PDB entry 7TRJ | electron microscopy, 2.80 A resolution | chains D and F of the 10 polymer chains in the assembly

== Chain D ==
Molecule: Translation initiation factor eIF-2B subunit beta
From: Homo sapiens
Reference sequence: P49770 (EI2BB_HUMAN); numbering as in UniProt (aligned over 1-351)
Chain sequence (351 residues; each row starts with the number of its first residue):
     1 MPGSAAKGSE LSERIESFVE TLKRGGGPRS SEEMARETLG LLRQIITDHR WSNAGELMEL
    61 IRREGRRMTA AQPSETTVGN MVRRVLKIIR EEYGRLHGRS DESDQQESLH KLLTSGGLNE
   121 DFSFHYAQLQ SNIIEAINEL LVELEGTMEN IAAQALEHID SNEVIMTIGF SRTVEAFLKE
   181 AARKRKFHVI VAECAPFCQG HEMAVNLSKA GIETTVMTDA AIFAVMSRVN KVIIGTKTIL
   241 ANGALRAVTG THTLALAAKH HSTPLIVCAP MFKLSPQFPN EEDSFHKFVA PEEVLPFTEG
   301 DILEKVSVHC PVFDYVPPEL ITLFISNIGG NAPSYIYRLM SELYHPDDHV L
Unresolved in the structure: 1-7, 99-107, 114-119
Construct notes: engineered mutation D160 (His in P49770)
Swiss-Prot annotation at these positions:
  - natural variant: V85 (V85E: In VWM2), A127 (A127V: Found in a patient with Rett syndrome-like phenotype; uncertain significance), S171 (S171F: In VWM2), P196 (P196S: In VWM2), G200 (G200V: In VWM2), E213 (E213G: In VWM2), C268 (C268Y: In VWM2), K273 (K273R: In VWM2), V316 (V316D: In VWM2), G329 (G329V: In VWM2)
From the paper describing this entry:
  - mutagenesis - H160D: unchanged binding to Translation initiation factor eIF-2B subunit alpha
  - mutagenesis - H160D: abolished binding to ISRIB
  - mutagenesis - H160D: decreased catalytic activity
  - mutagenesis - H160D: decreased binding to eIF2
  - mutagenesis - H160D: unchanged binding to eIF2-P
  - mutagenesis - H160D: increased signaling
  - mutagenesis - H160D: unchanged expression
  - mutagenesis - H160D: decreased growth
  - conformationally variable residues (side-chain flip): R228

== Chain F ==
Molecule: Translation initiation factor eIF-2B subunit delta
From: Homo sapiens
Reference sequence: Q9UI10 (EI2BD_HUMAN); residues 1-523 here = UniProt positions 1-523
Chain sequence (523 residues; row label = number of the first residue in the row):
     1 MAAVAVAVRE DSGSGMKAEL PPGPGAVGRE MTKEEKLQLR KEKKQQKKKR KEEKGAEPET
    61 GSAVSAAQCQ VGPTRELPES GIQLGTPREK VPAGRSKAEL RAERRAKQEA ERALKQARKG
   121 EQGGPPPKAS PSTAGETPSG VKRLPEYPQV DDLLLRRLVK KPERQQVPTR KDYGSKVSLF
   181 SHLPQYSRQN SLTQFMSIPS SVIHPAMVRL GLQYSQGLVS GSNARCIALL RALQQVIQDY
   241 TTPPNEELSR DLVNKLKPYM SFLTQCRPLS ASMHNAIKFL NKEITSVGSS KREEEAKSEL
   301 RAAIDRYVQE KIVLAAQAIS RFAYQKISNG DVILVYGCSS LVSRILQEAW TEGRRFRVVV
   361 VDSRPWLEGR HTLRSLVHAG VPASYLLIPA ASYVLPEVSK VLLGAHALLA NGSVMSRVGT
   421 AQLALVARAH NVPVLVCCET YKFCERVQTD AFVSNELDDP DDLQCKRGEH VALANWQNHA
   481 SLRLLNLVYD VTPPELVDLV ITELGMIPCS SVPVVLRVKS SDQ
Unresolved in the structure: 1-166, 520-523
Swiss-Prot annotation at these positions:
  - region: R170 to L179 (May bind the chemical integrated stress response (ISR) inhibitor ISRIB)
  - modified residue: A2 (N-acetylalanine), S12 (Phosphoserine), T86 (Phosphothreonine), S130 (Phosphoserine)
  - natural variant: R209 (R209Q: In VWM4), A228 (A228V: In VWM4), L269 (L269R: In VWM4), R357 (R357Q: In VWM4), R374 (R374C: In VWM4), C465 (C465R: In VWM4), Y489 (Y489H: In VWM4)

== Chain D / chain F interface ==
Pairs across the interface - 16 pairs, chain D then chain F:
  L156(D) - V453(F)
  E157(D) - V453(F)
  H158(D) - V453(F)
  D160(D) - L179(F)
  D160(D) - H182(F)  salt bridge
  K231(D) - T449(F)  hydrogen bond
  K231(D) - D450(F)  salt bridge
  L323(D) - N411(F)
  L323(D) - V447(F)  hydrophobic
  G330(D) - V447(F)
  A332(D) - N411(F)
  Y335(D) - P513(F)  hydrophobic
  Y335(D) - V514(F)  hydrophobic
  Y335(D) - R517(F)  hydrogen bond
  Y337(D) - V514(F)
  R338(D) - R517(F)
Other interface residues (no listed pair), chain D (15 interface residues in all): I159, P264, T322, S334
Other interface residues (no listed pair), chain F (12 interface residues in all): F452, S510

== Summary ==
15 residues of chain D and 12 residues of chain F are in contact, with 2 hydrogen bonds and 2 salt bridges.
Polar contacts include D160(D)-H182(F), K231(D)-D450(F) and K231(D)-T449(F). From the paper: H160D of chain D
abolishes binding to ISRIB; conformational variability at R228(D).
Here chain D is Translation initiation factor eIF-2B subunit beta and chain F is Translation initiation factor
eIF-2B subunit delta, both from Homo sapiens. Entry 7TRJ (The eukaryotic translation initiation factor 2B from
Homo sapiens with a H160D mutation in the beta ...) was determined by electron microscopy.
